2IBF - chains A and D of the 3 polymer chains in the assembly; structure by X-ray diffraction, 3.20 A resolution.

== Chain A ==
Molecule: Vinculin
Source organism: Homo sapiens
Notes: fragment: Head domain (Vh1): Residues 1-258
UniProt: P18206 (VINC_HUMAN); residues 1-258 here correspond to UniProt positions 0-257 (UniProt number = residue number - 1)
Sequence (266 residues; numbered -7 to 258; the number before each row is that of its first residue; numbers below 1 keep their minus sign (Met-7 is residue -7)):
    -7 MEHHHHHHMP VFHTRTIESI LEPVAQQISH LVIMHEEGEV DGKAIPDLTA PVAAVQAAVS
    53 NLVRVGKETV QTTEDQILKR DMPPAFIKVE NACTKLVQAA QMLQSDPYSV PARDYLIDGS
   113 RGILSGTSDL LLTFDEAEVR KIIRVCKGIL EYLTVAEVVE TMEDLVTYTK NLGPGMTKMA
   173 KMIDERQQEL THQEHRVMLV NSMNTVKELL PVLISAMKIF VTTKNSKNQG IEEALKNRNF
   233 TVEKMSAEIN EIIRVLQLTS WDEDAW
Disordered / not traced: -7 to 0
Construct notes: expression tag (-7 to 0)

== Chain D ==
Molecule: Invasin ipaA
Source organism: Shigella flexneri
Notes: fragment: Vinculin binding sites: Residues 565-587
UniProt: P18010 (IPAA_SHIFL); residue numbers follow UniProt; this construct covers 563-587
Sequence (25 residues; numbered 563 to 587; the number before each row is that of its first residue):
   563 NHAIYEKAKE VSSALSKVLS KIDDT
Disordered / not traced: 563-566, 586-587

== Interface between chain A and chain D ==
Contacting residue pairs - 21 pairs, chain A then chain D:
  Met154(A) - Lys569(D)
  Met154(A) - Ala570(D)
  Glu155(A) - Lys569(D)
  Leu157(A) - Val573(D)  hydrophobic
  Val158(A) - Lys569(D)
  Val158(A) - Glu572(D)
  Val158(A) - Val573(D)
  Thr161(A) - Val573(D)
  Lys162(A) - Glu572(D)  salt bridge
  Lys162(A) - Ala576(D)
  Gly165(A) - Val580(D)
  Gly165(A) - Ile584(D)
  Met168(A) - Ile584(D)
  Thr169(A) - Lys583(D)
  Thr169(A) - Ile584(D)
  Lys199(A) - Ile584(D)
  Ile206(A) - Leu577(D)  hydrophobic
  Lys210(A) - Ala570(D)  hydrogen bond (side chain-backbone)
  Lys210(A) - Val573(D)
  Lys210(A) - Ser574(D)
  Asn217(A) - Tyr567(D)
Also at the interface, not in a pair above, chain A (18 interface residues in all): Pro166, Ala172, Lys173, Leu202, Pro203
Also at the interface, not in a pair above, chain D (12 interface residues in all): Leu581
From the paper, about this interface:
  - residue pairs: Lys210(A)-Ala570(D) (hydrogen bond), Glu572(D)-Lys162(A)
  - interface residues, chain A: Met154(A), Leu157(A), Val158(A), Lys162(A), Gly165(A), Met168(A), Thr169(A), Ala172(A), Lys199(A), Ile206(A), Lys210(A)

== In short ==
The interface between chain A and chain D involves 18 residues on one side and 12 on the other; the contacts
include 1 hydrogen bond and 1 salt bridge. Among the polar pairs are Lys162(A)-Glu572(D) and
Lys210(A)-Ala570(D). The paper describes a hydrogen bond between Lys210(A) and Ala570(D); a contact between
Glu572(D) and Lys162(A). The paper reports interface residues Met154(A), Leu157(A) and Val158(A) among others.
Chain A is Vinculin (Homo sapiens) and chain D is Invasin ipaA (Shigella flexneri); the structure, Human
vinculin's head domain (Vh1, residues 1-258) in complex with two vinculin binding sites of Shigella ..., was
determined by X-ray diffraction.
